4GLD - chains A and B; structure by X-ray diffraction, 1.69 A resolution.

== Chain A ==
Protein: Phospholipase A2 VRV-PL-VIIIa
From: Daboia russellii pulchella
Notes: EC 3.1.1.4
UniProt: D0VX11 (D0VX11_DABRP); the construct has insertions or renumbered stretches relative to UniProt, so the offset changes along the chain: 1-14 = UniProt 1-14; 16-56 = UniProt 15-55; 67-86 = UniProt 58-77; 88-122 = UniProt 78-112; 1 more segments
Chain sequence (121 residues; numbered 1 to 133; 12 numbers in that range are skipped by the numbering (no residue carries them; nothing is unmodelled there); the number before each row is that of its first residue):
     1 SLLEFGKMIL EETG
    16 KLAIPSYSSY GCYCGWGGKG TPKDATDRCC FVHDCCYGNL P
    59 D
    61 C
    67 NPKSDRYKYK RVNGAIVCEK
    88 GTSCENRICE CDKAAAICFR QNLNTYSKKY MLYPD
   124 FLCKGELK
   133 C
Disulfide bonds: Cys27-Cys126, Cys29-Cys45, Cys44-Cys105, Cys50-Cys133, Cys51-Cys98, Cys61-Cys91, Cys84-Cys96

== Chain B ==
Protein: Flayk
Chain sequence (5 residues; each row starts with the number of its first residue):
     1 FLAYK

== Interface between chain A and chain B ==
Residue-residue contacts (27; chain A residue first):
  Leu2(A) with Ala3(B); Tyr4(B), hydrophobic; Lys5(B)
  Leu3(A) with Leu2(B); Ala3(B), hydrophobic
  Phe5(A) with Lys5(B)
  Gly6(A) with Leu2(B); Ala3(B), hydrogen bond (backbone-backbone)
  Lys7(A) with Leu2(B)
  Leu10(A) with Leu2(B), hydrophobic
  Leu17(A) with Phe1(B), hydrophobic; Leu2(B), hydrophobic
  Ala18(A) with Leu2(B), hydrophobic; Ala3(B); Tyr4(B)
  Ile19(A) with Phe1(B); Leu2(B); Ala3(B); Tyr4(B)
  Tyr22(A) with Lys5(B)
  Ser23(A) with Tyr4(B); Lys5(B)
  Gly30(A) with Lys5(B)
  Cys45(A) with Lys5(B), hydrogen bond (backbone-side chain)
  His48(A) with Lys5(B), hydrogen bond
  Asp49(A) with Lys5(B), salt bridge
  Phe106(A) with Lys5(B)
Also at the interface, not in a pair above, chain A (21 interface residues in all): Ile9, Pro20, Tyr28, Cys29, Lys69

== Overview ==
Chain A and chain B form an interface of 21 and 5 residues respectively, with 3 hydrogen bonds and 1 salt
bridge. Polar contacts include Asp49(A)-Lys5(B), Cys45(A)-Lys5(B) and His48(A)-Lys5(B).
Here chain A is Phospholipase A2 VRV-PL-VIIIa (Daboia russellii pulchella) and chain B is Flayk. Entry 4GLD
(Crystal Structure of the complex of type II phospholipase A2 with a designed peptide inhibitor Phe ...) was
determined by X-ray diffraction.
